PDB entry 7EKO | electron microscopy, 3.30 A resolution | chains B and H of the 15 polymer chains in the assembly

== Chain B ==
Molecule: ATP-dependent Clp protease proteolytic subunit
Organism: Chlamydomonas reinhardtii
Notes: EC 3.4.21.92
UniProtKB: A8IL21 (A8IL21_CHLRE); residues 1-238 here correspond to UniProt positions 19-256 (UniProt number = residue number + 18)
Chain sequence (238 residues; numbered 1 to 238; the number before each row is that of its first residue):
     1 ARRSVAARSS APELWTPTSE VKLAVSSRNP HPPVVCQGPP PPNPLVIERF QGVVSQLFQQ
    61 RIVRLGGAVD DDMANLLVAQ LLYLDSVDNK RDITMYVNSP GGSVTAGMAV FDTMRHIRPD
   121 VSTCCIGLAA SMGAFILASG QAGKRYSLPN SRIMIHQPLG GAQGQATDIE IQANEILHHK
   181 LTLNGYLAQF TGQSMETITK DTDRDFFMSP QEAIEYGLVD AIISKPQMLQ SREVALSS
Not modelled in the structure: 1-41, 235-238

== Chain H ==
Molecule: ATP-dependent Clp protease proteolytic subunit
Organism: Chlamydomonas reinhardtii
Notes: EC 3.4.21.92
UniProtKB: P42380 (CLPP_CHLRE); residues 316-523 here correspond to UniProt positions 317-524 (UniProt number = residue number + 1)
Chain sequence (208 residues; each row starts with the number of its first residue):
   316 NYLDQGALNN ESGRSLYRKQ TERVIQEEES KKVFMIINSF GGSVGNGITV HDALQFIKAG
   376 SLTLALGVAA SAASLALAGG TIGERYVTEG CHTMIHQPEG GLNGQASDIW IDSQEIMKIR
   436 LDVAEIYSLS TYRPRHKILR DLDRDFYLTA METIYYGLAD EIATNEVMHS IVEMTNQVWS
   496 YHDSKQERLL ESRASLVGDS TQTQESNS
Not modelled in the structure: 316-344, 493-523

== How chain B and chain H interact ==
Pairs across the interface (44; chain B residue first):
  Gln157(B) - Gln420(H)  hydrogen bond
  Gln157(B) - Ala421(H)
  Gln157(B) - Ser422(H)  hydrogen bond (side chain-backbone)
  Pro158(B) - Gln420(H)
  Pro158(B) - Ala421(H)  hydrogen bond (backbone-backbone)
  Leu159(B) - Gly419(H)
  Leu159(B) - Gln420(H)
  Gly160(B) - Asn418(H)
  Gly160(B) - Gly419(H)  hydrogen bond (backbone-backbone)
  Gly161(B) - Leu417(H)
  Gly161(B) - Asn418(H)
  Gly161(B) - Ile424(H)
  Ala162(B) - Gly416(H)
  Ala162(B) - Leu417(H)  hydrogen bond (backbone-backbone)
  Ala162(B) - Ile424(H)  hydrophobic
  Gln163(B) - Gly415(H)
  Gly164(B) - Glu414(H)
  Gly164(B) - Gly415(H)  hydrogen bond (backbone-backbone)
  Gln165(B) - Gln412(H)  hydrogen bond
  Gln165(B) - Pro413(H)
  Gln165(B) - Glu414(H)
  Ala166(B) - Gln412(H)
  Ala166(B) - Pro413(H)  hydrogen bond (backbone-backbone)
  Ala166(B) - Ile431(H)  hydrophobic
  Ala166(B) - Met432(H)
  Ala166(B) - Arg435(H)
  Thr167(B) - Gln412(H)
  Ile169(B) - Gly415(H)
  Ile169(B) - Leu417(H)  hydrophobic
  Ile169(B) - Ser428(H)
  Ile169(B) - Ile431(H)  hydrophobic
  Glu170(B) - Ser428(H)
  Glu170(B) - Met432(H)
  Ala173(B) - Ser428(H)
  Asn174(B) - Trp425(H)
  Ile176(B) - Ala421(H)  hydrophobic
  Ile176(B) - Ile424(H)  hydrophobic
  Leu177(B) - Trp425(H)  hydrophobic
  Lys180(B) - Ala421(H)
  Lys180(B) - Ser422(H)  hydrogen bond
  Asp203(B) - Gln420(H)
  Asp203(B) - Ser422(H)
  Arg204(B) - Gln420(H)
  Asp205(B) - Gln420(H)
Also at the interface, not in a pair above, chain B (22 interface residues in all): His156
Also at the interface, not in a pair above, chain H (18 interface residues in all): Asp458

== Summary ==
The interface between chain B and chain H involves 22 residues on one side and 18 on the other, with 9
hydrogen bonds. Polar contacts include Gln157(B)-Gln420(H), Gln157(B)-Ser422(H) and Gln165(B)-Gln412(H).
Here chain B is ATP-dependent Clp protease proteolytic subunit and chain H is ATP-dependent Clp protease
proteolytic subunit, both from Chlamydomonas reinhardtii. Entry 7EKO (CrClpP-S1) was determined by electron
microscopy (same publication as 7EKQ).
